Entry 2JC5 (X-ray diffraction, 1.50 A resolution); this record covers chain A.

Chain A:
Molecule: Exodeoxyribonuclease
Organism: Neisseria meningitidis
Notes: EC 3.1.11.2
Reference sequence: Q7DD47 (Q7DD47_NEIMB); residues 1-259 here = UniProt positions 1-259
Amino-acid sequence (259 residues; row label = number of the first residue in the row):
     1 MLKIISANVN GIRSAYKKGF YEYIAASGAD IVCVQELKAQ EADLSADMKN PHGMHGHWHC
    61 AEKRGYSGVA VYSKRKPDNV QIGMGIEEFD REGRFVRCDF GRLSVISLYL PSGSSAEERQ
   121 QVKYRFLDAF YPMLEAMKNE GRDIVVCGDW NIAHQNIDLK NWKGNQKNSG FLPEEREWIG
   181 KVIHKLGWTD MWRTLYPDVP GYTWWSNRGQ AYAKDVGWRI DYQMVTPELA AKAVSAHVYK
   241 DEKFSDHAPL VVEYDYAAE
Bound ions: Mg2+ near N10 (its only coordinating residue here)
Residues lining bound ligands:
  - bicine (BCN): P111, S112, G113, S114, K123, N151, S169, G170, W204, W218, I220
  - 1,4-diethylene dioxide (DIO), molecule 1: Y16, Y21, E22, D47
  - 1,4-diethylene dioxide (DIO), molecule 2: Q121, Y124, E174
What the authors report for this chain:
  - specificity-determining residues: G170

Summary:
Bound to chain A: bicine and 1,4-diethylene dioxide. The paper reports the specificity determinant G170.
Chain A is Exodeoxyribonuclease (Neisseria meningitidis); the structure, Apurinic Apyrimidinic (AP)
endonuclease (NApe) from Neisseria Meningitidis, was determined by X-ray diffraction (same publication as
2JC4).
